PDB entry 2BE5 | X-ray diffraction, 2.40 A resolution | chains D and E of the 6 polymer chains in the assembly

Chain D:
Name: DNA-directed RNA polymerase beta' chain
Organism: Thermus thermophilus
Notes: EC 2.7.7.6
UniProt: Q8RQE8 (RPOC_THET8); numbering as in UniProt (aligned over 1-1524)
Chain sequence (1524 residues; numbered 1 to 1524; the number before each row is that of its first residue):
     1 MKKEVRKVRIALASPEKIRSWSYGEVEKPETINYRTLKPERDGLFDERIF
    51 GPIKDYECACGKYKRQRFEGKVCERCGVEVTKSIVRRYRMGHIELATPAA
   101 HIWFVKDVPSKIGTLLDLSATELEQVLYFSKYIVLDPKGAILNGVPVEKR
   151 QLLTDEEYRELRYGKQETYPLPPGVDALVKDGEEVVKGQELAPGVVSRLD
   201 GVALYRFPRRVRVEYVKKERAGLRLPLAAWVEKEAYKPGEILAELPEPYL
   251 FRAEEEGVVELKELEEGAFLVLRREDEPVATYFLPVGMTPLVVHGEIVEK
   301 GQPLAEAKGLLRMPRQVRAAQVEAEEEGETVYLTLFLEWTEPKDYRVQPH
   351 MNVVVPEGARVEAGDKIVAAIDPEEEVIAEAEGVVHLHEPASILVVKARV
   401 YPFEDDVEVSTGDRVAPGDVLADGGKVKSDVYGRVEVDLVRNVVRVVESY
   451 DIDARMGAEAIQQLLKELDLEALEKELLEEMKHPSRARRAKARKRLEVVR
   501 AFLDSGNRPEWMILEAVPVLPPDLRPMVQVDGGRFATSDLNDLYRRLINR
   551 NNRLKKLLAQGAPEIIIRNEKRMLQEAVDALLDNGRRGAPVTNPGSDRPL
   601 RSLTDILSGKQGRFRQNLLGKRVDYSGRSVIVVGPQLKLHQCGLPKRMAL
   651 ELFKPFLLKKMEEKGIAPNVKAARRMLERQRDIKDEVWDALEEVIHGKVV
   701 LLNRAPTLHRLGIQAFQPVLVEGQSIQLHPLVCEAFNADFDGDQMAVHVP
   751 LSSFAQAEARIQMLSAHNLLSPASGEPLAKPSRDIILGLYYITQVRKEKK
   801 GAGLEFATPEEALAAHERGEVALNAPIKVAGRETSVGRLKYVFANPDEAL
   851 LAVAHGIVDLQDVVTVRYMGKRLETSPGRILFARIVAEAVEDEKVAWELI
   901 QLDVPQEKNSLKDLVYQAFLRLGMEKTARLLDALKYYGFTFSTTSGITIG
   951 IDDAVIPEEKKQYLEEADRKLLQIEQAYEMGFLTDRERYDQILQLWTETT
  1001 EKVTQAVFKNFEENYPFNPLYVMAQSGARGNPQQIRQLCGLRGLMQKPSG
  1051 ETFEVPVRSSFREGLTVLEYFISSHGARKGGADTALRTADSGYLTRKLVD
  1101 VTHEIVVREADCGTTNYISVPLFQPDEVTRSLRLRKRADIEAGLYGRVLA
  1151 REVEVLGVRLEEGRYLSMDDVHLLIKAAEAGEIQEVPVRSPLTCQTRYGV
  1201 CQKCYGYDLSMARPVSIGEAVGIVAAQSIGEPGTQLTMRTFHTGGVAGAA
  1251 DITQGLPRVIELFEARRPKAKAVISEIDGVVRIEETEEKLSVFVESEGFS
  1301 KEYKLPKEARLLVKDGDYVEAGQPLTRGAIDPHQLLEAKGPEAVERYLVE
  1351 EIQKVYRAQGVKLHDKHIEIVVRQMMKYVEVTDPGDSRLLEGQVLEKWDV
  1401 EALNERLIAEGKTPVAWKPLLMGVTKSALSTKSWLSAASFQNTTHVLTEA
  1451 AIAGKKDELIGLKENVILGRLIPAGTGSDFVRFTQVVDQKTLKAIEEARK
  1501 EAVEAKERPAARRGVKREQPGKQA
Disordered / not traced: 1, 252-363, 1506-1524
Ion coordination: Zn2+ site 1: Cys58, Cys60, Cys73, Cys76; Mg2+ site 1: Asp739 (together with tagetitoxin) (shared with 1 residue of chain C); Mg2+ site 2: Asp739, Asp741, Asp743; Zn2+ site 2: Cys1112, Cys1194, Cys1201, Cys1204
Small-molecule neighbours: tagetitoxin (TGT): Asn737, Asp739, Arg783, Arg1029, Gly1030, Asn1031, Gln1034

Chain E:
Name: RNA polymerase omega chain
Organism: Thermus thermophilus
UniProt: Q8RQE7 (RPOZ_THET8); numbering as in UniProt (aligned over 1-99)
Chain sequence (99 residues; numbered 1 to 99; the number before each row is that of its first residue):
     1 MAEPGIDKLFGMVDSKYRLTVVVAKRAQQLLRHGFKNTVLEPEERPKMQT
    51 LEGLFDDPNAETWAMKELLTGRLVFGENLVPEDRLQKEMERIYPGEREE
Disordered / not traced: 1, 97-99

Chain D / chain E interface:
Contacting residue pairs (89; chain D residue first):
  His640(D) with Ala2(E), hydrogen bond (side chain-backbone); Glu3(E), salt bridge
  Lys660(D) with Asp57(E), salt bridge
  Glu663(D) with Asp57(E)
  His696(D) with Met48(E), hydrogen bond; Leu54(E); Pro58(E); Asn59(E)
  Gly697(D) with Asn59(E)
  Lys698(D) with Asn59(E)
  Arg710(D) with Tyr17(E)
  Gln717(D) with Glu3(E), hydrogen bond
  Ser753(D) with Ala27(E)
  Phe754(D) with Val21(E), hydrophobic; Ala24(E), hydrophobic; Lys25(E); Gln28(E)
  Gln756(D) with Glu61(E)
  Ala757(D) with Thr20(E); Ala24(E), hydrophobic
  Glu758(D) with Thr20(E)
  Arg760(D) with Glu3(E), salt bridge; Asn59(E), hydrogen bond; Glu61(E), salt bridge; Thr62(E), hydrogen bond; Met65(E)
  Ile761(D) with Thr20(E); Val23(E), hydrophobic
  Gln762(D) with Lys16(E); Thr20(E), hydrogen bond
  Leu764(D) with Glu3(E)
  Ala766(D) with Ala2(E), hydrophobic
  His767(D) with Glu3(E); Ile6(E)
  Met924(D) with Asp7(E), hydrogen bond (backbone-side chain); Phe10(E), hydrophobic
  Glu925(D) with Ala2(E); Glu3(E); Pro4(E); Gly5(E), hydrogen bond (side chain-backbone); Ile6(E); Asp7(E)
  Leu1209(D) with Lys16(E)
  Arg1213(D) with Phe10(E)
  Ser1216(D) with Lys16(E)
  Ile1217(D) with Ser15(E), hydrogen bond (backbone-side chain)
  Gly1218(D) with Tyr17(E)
  Glu1219(D) with Tyr17(E)
  Gly1475(D) with Tyr17(E)
  Thr1476(D) with Tyr17(E); Val21(E)
  Phe1480(D) with Asp14(E); Arg18(E); Glu77(E)
  Val1481(D) with Arg18(E); Val21(E), hydrophobic
  Arg1482(D) with Lys25(E)
  Phe1483(D) with Glu77(E)
  Thr1484(D) with Lys25(E); Gly76(E)
  Gln1485(D) with Val74(E); Phe75(E); Gly76(E), hydrogen bond (backbone-backbone); Glu77(E); Asn78(E); Leu79(E); Val80(E); Glu82(E), hydrogen bond
  Val1486(D) with Val22(E); Gln29(E); Leu73(E), hydrophobic; Val74(E)
  Val1487(D) with Leu73(E); Val74(E), hydrogen bond (backbone-backbone); Leu79(E), hydrophobic; Val80(E), hydrophobic
  Asp1488(D) with Arg26(E), salt bridge; Gln29(E); Val39(E); Met89(E)
  Gln1489(D) with Arg72(E); Val74(E)
  Thr1491(D) with Met89(E)
  Leu1492(D) with Leu79(E), hydrophobic
  Ala1494(D) with Glu88(E); Ile92(E), hydrophobic
  Ile1495(D) with Val80(E), hydrophobic; Glu88(E)
  Ala1498(D) with Glu88(E)
Other interface residues (no listed pair), chain D (48 interface residues in all): Glu693, Gly923, Ala928, Met1211
Other interface residues (no listed pair), chain E (47 interface residues in all): Lys8, Arg84, Leu85

Summary:
Chain D and chain E form an interface of 48 and 47 residues respectively, with 12 hydrogen bonds and 5 salt
bridges. Polar pairs include His640(D)-Glu3(E), Lys660(D)-Asp57(E) and Arg760(D)-Glu3(E). Chain D binds
tagetitoxin. Cys58(D), Cys60(D), Cys73(D) and Cys76(D) coordinate Zn2+ site 1.
Here chain D is DNA-directed RNA polymerase beta' chain and chain E is RNA polymerase omega chain, both from
Thermus thermophilus. Entry 2BE5 (Crystal structure of the T. Thermophilus RNA polymerase holoenzyme in
complex with inhibitor tagetitoxin) was determined by X-ray diffraction.
